Entry 3DJX (X-ray diffraction, 1.69 A resolution); this record covers chains A and B.

== Chain A (and B) ==
Protein: Seminal ribonuclease
From: Bos taurus
Notes: EC 3.1.27.5; chain B of this document is another copy of the same molecule, construct and numbering; everything in this record applies to it too
UniProtKB: P00669 (RNS_BOVIN); residues 1-124 here correspond to UniProt positions 27-150 (UniProt number = residue number + 26)
Sequence (124 residues; row label = number of the first residue in the row):
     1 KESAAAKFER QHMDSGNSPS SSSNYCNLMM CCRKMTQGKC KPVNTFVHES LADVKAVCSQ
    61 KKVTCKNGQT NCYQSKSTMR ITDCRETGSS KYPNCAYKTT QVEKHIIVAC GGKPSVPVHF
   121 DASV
Cystine bridges: C26-C84, C40-C95, C58-C110, C65-C72
Ligand contacts: cytidine-5'-monophosphate (C5P): K41, V43, N44, T45, D83, R85, H119, F120, D121, A122, S123

== How chain A and chain B interact ==
Residue-residue contacts - 99 pairs, chain A then chain B:
  A4(A) with V118(B), hydrophobic
  A5(A) with V116(B), hydrophobic
  F8(A) with V54(B), hydrophobic; V108(B), hydrophobic; P117(B); V118(B); H119(B); F120(B)
  E9(A) with R33(B), hydrogen bond (backbone-side chain); L51(B)
  R10(A) with R33(B), hydrogen bond (backbone-side chain); K34(B)
  Q11(A) with M35(B); K41(B); N44(B), hydrogen bond (backbone-side chain); T45(B); F46(B)
  H12(A) with N44(B), hydrogen bond; T45(B), hydrogen bond (side chain-backbone); F46(B); V47(B), hydrogen bond (backbone-backbone); F120(B)
  M13(A) with R33(B), hydrogen bond (backbone-side chain); V47(B); E49(B); L51(B), hydrophobic; V54(B), hydrophobic
  D14(A) with Y25(B), hydrogen bond; M29(B); V47(B), hydrogen bond (backbone-backbone); H48(B), hydrogen bond (backbone-side chain)
  S15(A) with V47(B); H48(B); E49(B), hydrogen bond (side chain-backbone); S50(B); L51(B)
  G16(A) with H48(B), hydrogen bond (backbone-backbone); R80(B), hydrogen bond (backbone-side chain)
  N17(A) with R80(B)
  P19(A) with Y25(B); H48(B)
  S20(A) with S21(B); S22(B); Y25(B); Q101(B), hydrogen bond
  S22(A) with P19(B); S20(B)
  Y25(A) with D14(B), hydrogen bond; P19(B), hydrophobic
  L28(A) with L28(B), hydrophobic; M29(B), hydrophobic; C32(B)
  M29(A) with D14(B); L28(B), hydrophobic
  C31(A) with C32(B), disulfide
  C32(A) with L28(B); C31(B), disulfide; C32(B), hydrophobic
  R33(A) with E9(B), hydrogen bond (side chain-backbone); R10(B), hydrogen bond (side chain-backbone); M13(B), hydrogen bond (side chain-backbone); D14(B), salt bridge
  K34(A) with R10(B)
  M35(A) with Q11(B)
  K41(A) with Q11(B)
  N44(A) with Q11(B), hydrogen bond (side chain-backbone); H12(B), hydrogen bond
  T45(A) with Q11(B); H12(B), hydrogen bond (backbone-side chain)
  F46(A) with Q11(B); H12(B)
  V47(A) with H12(B), hydrogen bond (backbone-backbone); M13(B); D14(B), hydrogen bond (backbone-backbone); S15(B)
  H48(A) with D14(B), hydrogen bond (side chain-backbone); S15(B); N17(B); P19(B)
  E49(A) with M13(B); S15(B), hydrogen bond (backbone-side chain)
  S50(A) with S15(B)
  L51(A) with E9(B); M13(B), hydrophobic; S15(B)
  V54(A) with F8(B), hydrophobic; M13(B), hydrophobic
  T82(A) with P19(B)
  Q101(A) with P19(B); S20(B)
  V108(A) with F8(B), hydrophobic
  V116(A) with A5(B), hydrophobic
  P117(A) with A5(B); F8(B)
  V118(A) with A4(B), hydrophobic; F8(B)
  H119(A) with F8(B)
  F120(A) with F8(B); H12(B)
Other interface residues (no listed pair), chain A (42 interface residues in all): Q37
Other interface residues (no listed pair), chain B (42 interface residues in all): Q37
Inter-chain disulfides: C31(A)-C32(B), C32(A)-C31(B)

== In short ==
The chain A/chain B interface involves 42 residues from each chain; the contacts include 2 disulfide bonds, 25
hydrogen bonds and 1 salt bridge. Among the polar pairs are R33(A)-D14(B), E9(A)-R33(B) and R10(A)-R33(B).
Chain A binds cytidine-5'-monophosphate.
Chain A and chain B are both Seminal ribonuclease (Bos taurus); the structure, Bovine Seminal Ribonuclease-
cytidine 5' phosphate complex, was determined by X-ray diffraction (same publication as 3DJO, 3DJP, 3DJQ and
3DJV).
